9KZJ - chains B and L of the 14 polymer chains in the assembly; structure by electron microscopy, 3.50 A resolution.

Chain B:
Protein: Major capsid protein
Organism: Escherichia phage T1
UniProtKB: Q6XQD3 (Q6XQD3_BPT1); residues 1-319 here = UniProt positions 1-319
Sequence (319 residues; row label = number of the first residue in the row):
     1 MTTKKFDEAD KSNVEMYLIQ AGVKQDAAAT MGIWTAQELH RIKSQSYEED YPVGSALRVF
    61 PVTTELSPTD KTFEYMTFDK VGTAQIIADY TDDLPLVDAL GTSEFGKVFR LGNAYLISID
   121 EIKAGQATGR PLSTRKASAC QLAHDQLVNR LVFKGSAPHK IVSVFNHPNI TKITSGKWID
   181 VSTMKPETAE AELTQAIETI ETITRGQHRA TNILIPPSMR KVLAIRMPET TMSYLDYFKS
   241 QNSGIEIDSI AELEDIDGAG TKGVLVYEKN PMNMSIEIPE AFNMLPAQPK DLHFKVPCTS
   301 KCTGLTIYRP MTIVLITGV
Disordered / not traced: 1-26

Chain L:
Protein: cement protein II
Organism: Escherichia phage T1
UniProtKB: Q6XQD5 (Q6XQD5_BPT1); residue numbers follow UniProt; this construct covers 1-158
Sequence (158 residues; row label = number of the first residue in the row):
     1 MAQINASYQR DMAIALPGMV ADTSKYNIDG ACVVNEGDVL VGAAVQVVQA QAVDGHKLVK
    61 ALTTGTTPYG VAIRSHWQTV NAQNQMIYED GGAINVMTSG RVWMLSKSTE APTFGSAVKL
   121 DVDGQEKSDG TIETTWTYAG GWTKYKDIQL VEVQLHQL
Disordered / not traced: 1

Interface between chain B and chain L:
Pairs across the interface (22):
  Ala27(B) - Asn84(L)
  Ala27(B) - Asp147(L)  hydrogen bond (backbone-side chain)
  Ala28(B) - Asn84(L)  hydrogen bond (backbone-side chain)
  Ala28(B) - Gln85(L)
  Ala28(B) - Lys146(L)
  Ala28(B) - Asp147(L)
  Ala29(B) - Asn84(L)
  Thr30(B) - Leu16(L)
  Thr30(B) - Arg74(L)  hydrogen bond (backbone-side chain)
  Thr30(B) - Asn84(L)
  Thr30(B) - Gln85(L)  hydrogen bond
  Thr30(B) - Met86(L)
  Thr30(B) - Tyr145(L)
  Met31(B) - Arg74(L)
  Met31(B) - Asn81(L)
  Met31(B) - Asn84(L)
  Gly32(B) - His76(L)
  Gly32(B) - Asn81(L)  hydrogen bond (backbone-side chain)
  Gly32(B) - Met86(L)
  Ile33(B) - His76(L)  hydrogen bond (backbone-side chain)
  Trp34(B) - His76(L)
  Leu39(B) - Trp77(L)  hydrophobic
Other interface residues (no listed pair), chain L (12 interface residues in all): Ile148

Overview:
Chain B and chain L form an interface of 9 and 12 residues respectively, with 6 hydrogen bonds. Polar pairs
include Ala27(B)-Asp147(L), Ala28(B)-Asn84(L) and Thr30(B)-Arg74(L).
Here chain B is Major capsid protein and chain L is cement protein II, both from Escherichia phage T1. Entry
9KZJ (Cryo-EM structure of bacteriophage T1 capsid) was determined by electron microscopy, deposited together
with 9L01, 9L0E, 9L0F and 9L9P.
